Entry 7QRU (electron microscopy, 2.24 A resolution); this record covers chains A and F of the 8 polymer chains in the assembly.

== Chain A ==
Molecule: Na+/H+ antiporter subunit A
Source organism: Alkalihalophilus pseudofirmus
Reference sequence: A0A1Q9PN15 (A0A1Q9PN15_ALKPS); residue numbers follow UniProt; this construct covers 1-805
Amino-acid sequence (805 residues; each row starts with the number of its first residue):
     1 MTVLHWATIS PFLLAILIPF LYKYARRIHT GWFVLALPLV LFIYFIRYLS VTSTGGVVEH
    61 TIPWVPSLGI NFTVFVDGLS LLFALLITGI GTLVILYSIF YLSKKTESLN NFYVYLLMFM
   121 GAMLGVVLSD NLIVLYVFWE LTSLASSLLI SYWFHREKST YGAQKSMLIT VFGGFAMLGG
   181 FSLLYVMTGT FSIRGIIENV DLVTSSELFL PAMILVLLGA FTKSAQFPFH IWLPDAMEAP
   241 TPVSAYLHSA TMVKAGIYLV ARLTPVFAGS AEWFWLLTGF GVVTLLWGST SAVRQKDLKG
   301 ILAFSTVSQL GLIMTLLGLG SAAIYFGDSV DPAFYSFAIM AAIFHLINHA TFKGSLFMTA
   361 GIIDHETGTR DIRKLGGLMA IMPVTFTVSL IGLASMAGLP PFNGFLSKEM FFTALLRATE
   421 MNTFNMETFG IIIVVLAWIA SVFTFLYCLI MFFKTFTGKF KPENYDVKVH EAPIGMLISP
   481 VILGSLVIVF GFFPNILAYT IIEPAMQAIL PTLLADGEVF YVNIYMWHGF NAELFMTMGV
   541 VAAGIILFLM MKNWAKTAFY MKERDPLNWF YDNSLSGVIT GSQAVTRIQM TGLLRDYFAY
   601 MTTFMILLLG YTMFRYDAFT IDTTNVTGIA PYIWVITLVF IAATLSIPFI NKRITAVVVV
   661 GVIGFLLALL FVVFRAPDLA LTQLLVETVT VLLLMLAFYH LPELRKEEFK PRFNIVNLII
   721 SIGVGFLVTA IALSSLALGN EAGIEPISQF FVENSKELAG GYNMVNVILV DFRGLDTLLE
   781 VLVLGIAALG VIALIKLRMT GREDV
Differences from the reference sequence: conflict Arg47 (Gln in A0A1Q9PN15), Val51 (Ile in A0A1Q9PN15), Thr423 (Val in A0A1Q9PN15), Lys461 (Gln in A0A1Q9PN15), Ile509 (Val in A0A1Q9PN15), Leu513 (Val in A0A1Q9PN15), Val519 (Leu in A0A1Q9PN15), Thr603 (Ala in A0A1Q9PN15)
From the paper describing this entry:
  - conformationally variable residues (loop rearrangement, side-chain flip): Phe119, Tyr246 to Met252, Lys408, Glu409, Glu687
  - contacts within the chain: His248-Thr306 (hydrogen bond)
  - mutagenesis - H248A: abolished growth in response to salt-tolerant growth

== Chain F ==
Molecule: Na(+)/H(+) antiporter subunit F
Source organism: Alkalihalophilus pseudofirmus
Reference sequence: A0A1Q9PNA0 (A0A1Q9PNA0_ALKPS); residue numbers follow UniProt; this construct covers 1-91
Amino-acid sequence (91 residues; numbered 1 to 91; the number before each row is that of its first residue):
     1 MFQSILMIVL VVMSISLFVC FIRTLIGPTM SDRIVALDTF GINLIGFIGV IMMLQETLAY
    61 SEVVLVISIL AFIGSIALSK FIERGVVFDR G

== Interface between chain A and chain F ==
Pairs across the interface (56; chain A residue first):
  Pro631(A) - Met7(F)  hydrophobic
  Tyr632(A) - Met7(F)  hydrophobic
  Tyr632(A) - Leu10(F)  hydrophobic
  Tyr632(A) - Val11(F)
  Tyr632(A) - Ser14(F)  hydrogen bond (backbone-side chain)
  Tyr632(A) - Phe47(F)  hydrophobic
  Tyr632(A) - Ile51(F)
  Val635(A) - Ser14(F)
  Ile636(A) - Ser14(F)
  Ile636(A) - Leu17(F)  hydrophobic
  Ile636(A) - Phe47(F)  hydrophobic
  Val639(A) - Phe18(F)  hydrophobic
  Val639(A) - Phe21(F)  hydrophobic
  Ala642(A) - Phe21(F)  hydrophobic
  Ala643(A) - Phe21(F)  hydrophobic
  Ser646(A) - Leu25(F)
  Lys652(A) - Met30(F)
  Arg653(A) - Phe81(F)
  Ile654(A) - Met30(F)  hydrophobic
  Ile654(A) - Phe81(F)  hydrophobic
  Ile654(A) - Ile82(F)  hydrophobic
  Thr655(A) - Met30(F)
  Thr655(A) - Arg33(F)  hydrogen bond
  Val658(A) - Thr24(F)
  Val658(A) - Arg33(F)
  Val658(A) - Ile34(F)  hydrophobic
  Val662(A) - Leu37(F)  hydrophobic
  Val662(A) - Phe40(F)  hydrophobic
  Phe665(A) - Leu37(F)  hydrophobic
  Phe665(A) - Leu44(F)  hydrophobic
  Leu666(A) - Phe40(F)  hydrophobic
  Leu669(A) - Leu44(F)  hydrophobic
  Leu669(A) - Phe47(F)  hydrophobic
  Val672(A) - Gln55(F)
  Val672(A) - Tyr60(F)  hydrogen bond (backbone-side chain)
  Val673(A) - Gln55(F)
  Arg675(A) - Gln55(F)
  Arg675(A) - Tyr60(F)
  Pro677(A) - Ala59(F)
  Pro677(A) - Tyr60(F)  hydrophobic
  Leu681(A) - Val63(F)  hydrophobic
  Leu681(A) - Val66(F)  hydrophobic
  Leu684(A) - Val63(F)  hydrophobic
  Leu684(A) - Ile67(F)  hydrophobic
  Leu684(A) - Leu70(F)
  Leu685(A) - Leu70(F)
  Thr688(A) - Leu70(F)
  Leu692(A) - Ala77(F)  hydrophobic
  Leu692(A) - Val87(F)  hydrophobic
  Met695(A) - Ala77(F)  hydrophobic
  Met695(A) - Leu78(F)  hydrophobic
  Met695(A) - Phe81(F)
  Met695(A) - Val87(F)  hydrophobic
  Leu696(A) - Phe88(F)  hydrophobic
  Phe698(A) - Phe81(F)  hydrophobic
  Tyr699(A) - Gly85(F)
Also at the interface, not in a pair above, chain A (34 interface residues in all): Ala630, Val657, Val659, Ala680
Also at the interface, not in a pair above, chain F (39 interface residues in all): Ile15, Gly41, Ile48, Leu54, Glu62, Ala71, Ile73, Val86

== Overview ==
34 residues of chain A and 39 residues of chain F are in contact; the contacts include 3 hydrogen bonds. Polar
contacts include Tyr632(A)-Ser14(F), Thr655(A)-Arg33(F) and Val672(A)-Tyr60(F). The paper reports that H248A
of chain A abolishes growth in response to salt-tolerant growth; conformational variability at Phe119(A),
Tyr246(A) and Lys408(A) among others.
Chain A is Na+/H+ antiporter subunit A and chain F is Na(+)/H(+) antiporter subunit F, both from
Alkalihalophilus pseudofirmus; the structure, Structure of Bacillus pseudofirmus Mrp antiporter complex,
monomer, was determined by electron microscopy.
